PDB entry 6PSR | electron microscopy, 3.40 A resolution | chains G and H of the 10 polymer chains in the assembly

# Chain G (and H)
Molecule: DNA-directed RNA polymerase subunit alpha
From: Escherichia coli
Notes: EC 2.7.7.6; chain H of this document is another copy of the same molecule, construct and numbering; everything in this record applies to it too
Reference sequence: P0A7Z4 (RPOA_ECOLI); residues 1-329 here = UniProt positions 1-329
Chain sequence (329 residues; numbered 1 to 329; the number before each row is that of its first residue):
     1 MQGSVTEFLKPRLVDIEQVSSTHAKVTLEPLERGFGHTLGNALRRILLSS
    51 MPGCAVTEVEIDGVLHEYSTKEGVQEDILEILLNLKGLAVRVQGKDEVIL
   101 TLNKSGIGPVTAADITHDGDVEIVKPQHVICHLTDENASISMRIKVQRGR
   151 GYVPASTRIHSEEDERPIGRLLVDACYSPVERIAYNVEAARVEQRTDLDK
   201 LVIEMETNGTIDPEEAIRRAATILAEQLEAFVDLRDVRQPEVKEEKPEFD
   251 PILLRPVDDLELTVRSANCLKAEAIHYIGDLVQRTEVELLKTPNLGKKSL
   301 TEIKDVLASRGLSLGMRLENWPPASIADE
Not modelled in the structure: 1-4, 235-329 (chain H: 1-3, 159-170, 235-329)
Swiss-Prot annotation at these positions:
  - region: Glu-162 to Glu-165 (Required for interaction with Crp at class II promoters)
  - modified residue: Arg-265 (ADP-ribosylarginine), Lys-297 (N6-acetyllysine), Lys-298 (N6-acetyllysine)
  - mutagenesis: Arg-45 (R45C: In rpoA112; temperature-sensitive, blocks RNA polymerase assembly), Glu-162 to Glu-165 (5-fold decrease in CRP-class II promoter-dependent transcription), Glu-165 (E165K: 5-fold decrease in CRP-class II promoter-dependent transcription), Arg-191 (R191C: In rpoA101; temperature-sensitive)

# How chain G and chain H interact
Contacting residue pairs - 65 pairs, chain G then chain H:
  Val-5(G) / Asp-96(H)
  Val-5(G) / Arg-150(H)  hydrogen bond (backbone-side chain)
  Thr-6(G) / Arg-148(H)
  Thr-6(G) / Arg-150(H)
  Glu-7(G) / Arg-150(H)
  Phe-8(G) / Ser-50(H)
  Phe-8(G) / Arg-150(H)
  Phe-8(G) / Ile-223(H)  hydrophobic
  Phe-8(G) / Gln-227(H)
  Leu-9(G) / Gln-227(H)  hydrogen bond (backbone-side chain)
  Lys-10(G) / Glu-226(H)
  Pro-11(G) / Gln-227(H)
  Pro-11(G) / Ala-230(H)
  Pro-11(G) / Phe-231(H)
  Leu-13(G) / Phe-231(H)  hydrophobic
  Leu-28(G) / Phe-231(H)  hydrophobic
  Gly-34(G) / Arg-45(H)  hydrogen bond (backbone-side chain)
  Phe-35(G) / Ile-46(H)  hydrophobic
  Phe-35(G) / Ser-50(H)
  Phe-35(G) / Ile-223(H)  hydrophobic
  Phe-35(G) / Gln-227(H)
  His-37(G) / Arg-45(H)
  Thr-38(G) / Arg-45(H)
  Leu-39(G) / Leu-228(H)  hydrophobic
  Arg-45(G) / Gly-34(H)  hydrogen bond (side chain-backbone)
  Arg-45(G) / His-37(H)
  Arg-45(G) / Thr-38(H)
  Ile-46(G) / Phe-35(H)  hydrophobic
  Ser-50(G) / Phe-8(H)
  Ser-50(G) / Phe-35(H)
  Arg-150(G) / Val-5(H)  hydrogen bond (side chain-backbone)
  Arg-150(G) / Glu-7(H)  hydrogen bond (side chain-backbone)
  Arg-150(G) / Phe-8(H)
  Arg-150(G) / Glu-32(H)  salt bridge
  Arg-218(G) / Ala-230(H)
  Arg-218(G) / Phe-231(H)  hydrogen bond (side chain-backbone)
  Ala-221(G) / Phe-231(H)  hydrophobic
  Ala-221(G) / Val-232(H)
  Thr-222(G) / Val-232(H)
  Thr-222(G) / Asp-233(H)  hydrogen bond
  Ile-223(G) / Phe-8(H)  hydrophobic
  Ile-223(G) / Phe-35(H)  hydrophobic
  Leu-224(G) / Leu-39(H)  hydrophobic
  Leu-224(G) / Leu-228(H)  hydrophobic
  Ala-225(G) / Val-232(H)  hydrophobic
  Glu-226(G) / Phe-8(H)
  Glu-226(G) / Lys-10(H)  salt bridge
  Gln-227(G) / Phe-8(H)
  Gln-227(G) / Leu-9(H)
  Gln-227(G) / Phe-35(H)
  Gln-227(G) / Leu-39(H)
  Leu-228(G) / Leu-39(H)  hydrophobic
  Leu-228(G) / Leu-43(H)  hydrophobic
  Leu-228(G) / Ala-221(H)  hydrophobic
  Leu-228(G) / Leu-224(H)  hydrophobic
  Phe-231(G) / Leu-28(H)  hydrophobic
  Phe-231(G) / Leu-43(H)  hydrophobic
  Phe-231(G) / Leu-201(H)  hydrophobic
  Phe-231(G) / Ile-203(H)  hydrophobic
  Phe-231(G) / Ile-217(H)  hydrophobic
  Val-232(G) / Arg-218(H)
  Val-232(G) / Ala-221(H)  hydrophobic
  Val-232(G) / Thr-222(H)
  Leu-234(G) / Val-14(H)  hydrophobic
  Leu-234(G) / Arg-218(H)
Other interface residues (no listed pair), chain G (37 interface residues in all): Arg-12, Asn-41, Ala-42, Ser-49, Pro-52, Ala-230, Asp-233
Other interface residues (no listed pair), chain H (43 interface residues in all): Ser-4, Pro-11, Val-26, Leu-31, Asn-41, Ala-42, Pro-52, Ala-225

# Summary
The interface between chain G and chain H involves 37 residues on one side and 43 on the other, with 8
hydrogen bonds and 2 salt bridges. Among the polar pairs are Arg-150(G)/Glu-32(H), Glu-226(G)/Lys-10(H) and
Val-5(G)/Arg-150(H). From UniProt: 6 mutagenesis sites on chain G.
Both chains are DNA-directed RNA polymerase subunit alpha (Escherichia coli). Entry 6PSR (Escherichia coli RNA
polymerase promoter unwinding intermediate (TRPi1) with TraR and rpsT P2 promoter) was determined by electron
microscopy (same publication as 6PSQ, 6PSS, 6PST, 6PSU, 6PSV and 6PSW).
